Entry 1TQ0 (X-ray diffraction, 2.80 A resolution); this record covers chains C and D of the 4 polymer chains in the assembly.

== Chain C ==
Protein: Prothrombin
Organism: Homo sapiens
Notes: EC 3.4.21.5; fragment: light chain
UniProtKB: P00734 (THRB_HUMAN); aligned to UniProt positions 333-346 over residues 1-14 (the alignment contains insertions or deletions, so no single offset holds)
Chain sequence (31 residues; numbered 0 to 16 plus 14 insertion-coded residues; the number before each row is that of its first residue; a row labelled like 14A-14L holds insertion residues (14A, then the next letters in order); numbering starts at 0):
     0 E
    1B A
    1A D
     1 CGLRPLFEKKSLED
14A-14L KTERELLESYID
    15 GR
Not modelled in the structure: 0, 15-16

== Chain D ==
Protein: Prothrombin
Organism: Homo sapiens
Notes: EC 3.4.21.5; fragment: heavy chain
UniProtKB: P00734 (THRB_HUMAN); the construct lacks a stretch of the UniProt sequence and is renumbered around it, so the offset changes along the chain: 16-36 = UniProt 364-384; 37-60 = UniProt 386-409; 61-77 = UniProt 419-435; 78-97 = UniProt 437-456; 7 more segments
Chain sequence (257 residues; numbered 16 to 245 plus 31 insertion-coded residues; 4 numbers in that range are skipped by the numbering (no residue carries them; nothing is unmodelled there); the number before each row is that of its first residue; a row labelled like 60A-60I holds insertion residues (60A, then the next letters in order)):
    16 IVEGSDAEIGMSPWQVMLFRK
   36A S
    37 PQELLCGASLISDRWVLTAAHCLL
60A-60I YPPWDKNFT
    61 ENDLLVRIGKHSRTRYE
   77A R
    78 NIEKISMLEKIYIHPRYNWR
   97A E
    98 NLDRDIALMKLKKPVAFSDYIHPVCLPDRETA
129A-129C ASL
   130 LQAGYKGRVTGWGNLKE
146A-146H TWTANVGK
   150 GQPSVLQVVNLPIVERPVCKDSTRIRITDNMFCAG
  184A Y
   185 KP
186A-186D DEGK
   187 RGDACEGDSGGPFVMKSP
204A-204B FN
   205 NRWYQMGIVSAGA
   219 GCD
  221A R
   222 DGKYGFYTHVFRLKKWIQKVIDQF
Not modelled in the structure: 146A-146H, 186A-186C
Cystine bridges: Cys-42/Cys-58, Cys-168/Cys-182, Cys-191/Cys-220
Differences from the reference sequence: engineered mutation Ala-215 (Trp590 in P00734), Ala-217 (Glu592 in P00734)

== Chain C / chain D interface ==
Pairs across the interface - 60 pairs, chain C then chain D:
  Cys-1(C) / His-119(D)
  Cys-1(C) / Pro-120(D)
  Cys-1(C) / Val-121(D)
  Cys-1(C) / Cys-122(D)  disulfide
  Cys-1(C) / Arg-206(D)  hydrogen bond (backbone-side chain)
  Asp-1A(C) / His-119(D)  hydrogen bond (backbone-side chain)
  Asp-1A(C) / Arg-206(D)
  Ala-1B(C) / Arg-206(D)  hydrogen bond (backbone-side chain)
  Gly-2(C) / Pro-120(D)  hydrogen bond (backbone-backbone)
  Gly-2(C) / Cys-122(D)
  Gly-2(C) / Arg-206(D)
  Gly-2(C) / Trp-207(D)  hydrogen bond (backbone-backbone)
  Leu-3(C) / His-119(D)  hydrogen bond (backbone-side chain)
  Leu-3(C) / Asn-205(D)
  Leu-3(C) / Arg-206(D)
  Arg-4(C) / Gly-25(D)
  Arg-4(C) / Met-26(D)  hydrogen bond (side chain-backbone)
  Arg-4(C) / Pro-28(D)
  Arg-4(C) / Trp-29(D)
  Arg-4(C) / Arg-137(D)
  Arg-4(C) / Trp-207(D)
  Pro-5(C) / Ser-115(D)
  Pro-5(C) / Asp-116(D)
  Pro-5(C) / His-119(D)
  Leu-6(C) / Asp-116(D)
  Leu-6(C) / Tyr-117(D)  hydrophobic
  Phe-7(C) / Glu-23(D)
  Phe-7(C) / Ile-24(D)
  Phe-7(C) / Gly-25(D)
  Phe-7(C) / Met-26(D)  hydrophobic
  Glu-8(C) / Lys-202(D)  salt bridge
  Glu-8(C) / Asn-205(D)
  Glu-8(C) / Trp-207(D)  hydrogen bond
  Lys-9(C) / His-119(D)
  Asp-14(C) / Glu-23(D)
  Asp-14(C) / Met-26(D)
  Asp-14(C) / Arg-137(D)  salt bridge
  Asp-14(C) / Trp-207(D)
  Lys-14A(C) / Glu-23(D)  hydrogen bond (backbone-side chain)
  Thr-14B(C) / Arg-137(D)  hydrogen bond
  Thr-14B(C) / Asn-159(D)  hydrogen bond
  Glu-14C(C) / Arg-137(D)
  Glu-14C(C) / Lys-202(D)  salt bridge
  Glu-14E(C) / Lys-135(D)  salt bridge
  Glu-14E(C) / Asn-159(D)
  Glu-14E(C) / Tyr-184A(D)
  Glu-14E(C) / Lys-186D(D)  salt bridge
  Leu-14F(C) / Arg-137(D)
  Leu-14F(C) / Asn-159(D)
  Leu-14F(C) / Trp-207(D)  hydrophobic
  Leu-14G(C) / Pro-204(D)  hydrophobic
  Ser-14I(C) / Gly-133(D)
  Ser-14I(C) / Tyr-134(D)
  Ser-14I(C) / Lys-135(D)  hydrogen bond (side chain-backbone)
  Tyr-14J(C) / Leu-129C(D)
  Tyr-14J(C) / Tyr-134(D)  hydrogen bond (backbone-side chain)
  Tyr-14J(C) / Lys-135(D)  hydrogen bond (side chain-backbone)
  Tyr-14J(C) / Met-201(D)
  Tyr-14J(C) / Lys-202(D)
  Asp-14L(C) / Tyr-134(D)
Also at the interface, not in a pair above, chain C (22 interface residues in all): Lys-10
Also at the interface, not in a pair above, chain D (28 interface residues in all): Gly-136
Disulfides between the chains: Cys-1(C)/Cys-122(D)

== Overview ==
Chain C and chain D form an interface of 22 and 28 residues respectively, with 1 disulfide bond, 14 hydrogen
bonds and 5 salt bridges. Among the polar pairs are Glu-8(C)/Lys-202(D), Glu-14E(C)/Lys-135(D) and
Asp-14(C)/Arg-137(D).
Here chain C is Prothrombin and chain D is Prothrombin, both from Homo sapiens. Entry 1TQ0 (Crystal structure
of the potent anticoagulant thrombin mutant W215A/E217A in free form) was determined by X-ray diffraction
together with 1TQ7 from the same study.
